Entry 3IGM (X-ray diffraction, 2.20 A resolution); this record covers chains B and A of the 6 polymer chains in the assembly.

# Chain B (and A)
Name: PF14_0633 protein
From: Plasmodium falciparum
Notes: fragment: AP2 domain; chain A of this document is another copy of the same molecule, construct and numbering; everything in this record applies to it too
UniProtKB: Q8IKH2 (Q8IKH2_PLAF7); numbering as in UniProt (aligned over 63-123)
Amino-acid sequence (77 residues; numbered 59 to 135; the number before each row is that of its first residue):
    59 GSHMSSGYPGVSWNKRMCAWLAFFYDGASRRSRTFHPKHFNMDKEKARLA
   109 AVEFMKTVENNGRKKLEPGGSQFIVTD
Not modelled in the structure: 59-61, 124-135 (chain A: 59-61, 118-135)
Sequence notes: expression tag (59-62, 124-135)
Reported in the primary citation:
  - self-association interface (contacts with another copy of this molecule); pairs are residue here / residue on that copy: Cys-76/Cys-76
  - binding site for the 8-nt DNA strand: Asn-72, Arg-74, Arg-88
  - binding site for the 8-nt DNA strand: Ser-90, His-94
  - mutagenesis - N72A, S90A: decreased binding to the 8-nt DNA strand
  - mutagenesis - R74A, R88A: abolished binding to the 8-nt DNA strand
  - specificity-determining residues: Arg-74, Arg-88

# How chain B and chain A interact
Disulfides between the chains: Cys-76(B)/Cys-76(A)
Pairs across the interface - 66 pairs, chain B then chain A:
  Ser-64(B) / Arg-106(A)  hydrogen bond (backbone-side chain)
  Tyr-66(B) / Val-110(A)  hydrophobic
  Tyr-66(B) / Met-113(A)  hydrophobic
  Tyr-66(B) / Lys-114(A)
  Pro-67(B) / Met-113(A)
  Val-69(B) / Ala-109(A)  hydrophobic
  Trp-71(B) / Lys-102(A)
  Cys-76(B) / Cys-76(A)  disulfide
  Cys-76(B) / Phe-98(A)  hydrophobic
  Trp-78(B) / Lys-102(A)  hydrogen bond (side chain-backbone)
  Trp-78(B) / Ala-105(A)
  Trp-78(B) / Arg-106(A)
  Ala-80(B) / Ala-109(A)
  Ala-80(B) / Phe-112(A)  hydrophobic
  Ala-80(B) / Met-113(A)  hydrophobic
  Phe-81(B) / Met-113(A)
  Phe-82(B) / Phe-112(A)  hydrophobic
  Phe-82(B) / Met-113(A)  hydrophobic
  Phe-82(B) / Val-116(A)  hydrophobic
  Arg-91(B) / Phe-112(A)
  Phe-93(B) / Ala-105(A)
  Phe-93(B) / Ala-108(A)
  Phe-93(B) / Ala-109(A)  hydrophobic
  Phe-93(B) / Phe-112(A)  hydrophobic
  His-94(B) / Ala-105(A)
  Pro-95(B) / Asp-101(A)
  Pro-95(B) / Lys-102(A)
  Pro-95(B) / Ala-105(A)  hydrophobic
  Lys-96(B) / Asp-101(A)
  Lys-96(B) / Lys-104(A)
  Lys-96(B) / Ala-108(A)
  Phe-98(B) / Cys-76(A)  hydrophobic
  Asp-101(B) / Pro-95(A)
  Asp-101(B) / Asp-101(A)
  Lys-102(B) / Trp-71(A)
  Lys-102(B) / Trp-78(A)  hydrogen bond (backbone-side chain)
  Ala-105(B) / Trp-78(A)
  Ala-105(B) / Phe-93(A)
  Ala-105(B) / His-94(A)
  Ala-105(B) / Pro-95(A)  hydrophobic
  Arg-106(B) / Ser-64(A)
  Arg-106(B) / Gly-65(A)
  Arg-106(B) / Trp-78(A)
  Ala-108(B) / Phe-93(A)
  Ala-109(B) / Val-69(A)
  Ala-109(B) / Trp-78(A)  hydrophobic
  Ala-109(B) / Phe-93(A)  hydrophobic
  Val-110(B) / Tyr-66(A)  hydrophobic
  Phe-112(B) / Ala-80(A)  hydrophobic
  Phe-112(B) / Phe-82(A)  hydrophobic
  Phe-112(B) / Arg-91(A)
  Phe-112(B) / Phe-93(A)  hydrophobic
  Met-113(B) / Tyr-66(A)  hydrophobic
  Met-113(B) / Pro-67(A)
  Met-113(B) / Gly-68(A)
  Met-113(B) / Val-69(A)
  Met-113(B) / Ala-80(A)  hydrophobic
  Met-113(B) / Phe-81(A)
  Lys-114(B) / Tyr-66(A)  hydrogen bond
  Val-116(B) / Phe-82(A)  hydrophobic
  Glu-117(B) / Tyr-66(A)  hydrogen bond
  Arg-121(B) / Asp-84(A)  salt bridge
  Arg-121(B) / Gly-85(A)
  Arg-121(B) / Ser-87(A)
  Lys-122(B) / Tyr-83(A)  hydrogen bond (side chain-backbone)
  Lys-122(B) / Asp-84(A)  hydrogen bond (backbone-side chain)
Interface residues without a listed pair, chain B (34 interface residues in all): Gly-68, His-97, Gly-120, Lys-123
Interface residues without a listed pair, chain A (37 interface residues in all): Ala-86, Lys-96, His-97, Glu-117

# In short
34 residues of chain B and 37 residues of chain A are in contact, with 1 disulfide bond, 7 hydrogen bonds and
1 salt bridge. Polar pairs include Arg-121(B)/Asp-84(A), Ser-64(B)/Arg-106(A) and Trp-78(B)/Lys-102(A). The
paper reports a binding site for the 8-nt DNA strand at Asn-72(B), Arg-74(B) and Arg-88(B) among others; N72A
and S90A of chain B reduce binding to the 8-nt DNA strand; 4 substitutions were tested in all.
Chain B and chain A are both PF14_0633 protein (Plasmodium falciparum); the structure, A 2.2A crystal
structure of the AP2 domain of PF14_0633 from P. falciparum, bound as a ..., was determined by X-ray
diffraction.
